Entry 5JTC (X-ray diffraction, 2.24 A resolution); this record covers chains A and B.

== Chain A ==
Protein: Aspartyl/asparaginyl beta-hydroxylase
Source organism: Homo sapiens
Notes: EC 1.14.11.16
UniProt: Q12797 (ASPH_HUMAN); numbering as in UniProt (aligned over 330-758)
Sequence (429 residues; each row starts with the number of its first residue):
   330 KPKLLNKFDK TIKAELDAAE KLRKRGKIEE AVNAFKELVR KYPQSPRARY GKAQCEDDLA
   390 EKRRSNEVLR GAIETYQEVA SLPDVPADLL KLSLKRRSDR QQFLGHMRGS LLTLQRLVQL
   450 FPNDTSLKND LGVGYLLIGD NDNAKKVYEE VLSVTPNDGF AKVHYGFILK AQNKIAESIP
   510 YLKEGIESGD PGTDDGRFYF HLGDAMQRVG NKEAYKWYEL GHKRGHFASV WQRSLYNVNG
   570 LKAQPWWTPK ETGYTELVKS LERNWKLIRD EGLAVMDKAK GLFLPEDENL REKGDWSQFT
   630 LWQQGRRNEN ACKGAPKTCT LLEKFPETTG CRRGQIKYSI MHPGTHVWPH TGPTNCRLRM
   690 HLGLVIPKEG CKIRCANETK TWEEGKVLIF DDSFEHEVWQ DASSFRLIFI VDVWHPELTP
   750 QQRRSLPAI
Disulfides: C641-C648
Ion coordination: Mn2+: H679, H725 (together with pyridine-2,4-dicarboxylic acid) (shared with D103(B) of chain B)
Residues lining bound ligands: pyridine-2,4-dicarboxylic acid (PD2): W625, S668, M670, V676, H679, R688, H690, W711, F719, D721, H725, V727, R735, I737, I739
Swiss-Prot annotation at these positions:
  - binding site (2-oxoglutarate): W625, S668, R688 to H690, R735
  - binding site (Fe cation): H679, H725
  - glycosylation (N-linked (GlcNAc...) asparagine): N452, N706
  - natural variant: R735 (R735W: In FDLAB)
What the authors report for this chain:
  - binding site for pyridine-2,4-dicarboxylic acid: S668, R688, H690, R735
  - Mn2+ coordination: H679, H725
  - catalytic residues: H679, H725

== Chain B ==
Protein: Coagulation factor X
Source organism: Homo sapiens
Notes: EC 3.4.21.6
UniProt: P00742 (FA10_HUMAN); residue numbers follow UniProt; this construct covers 86-124
Sequence (39 residues; row label = number of the first residue in the row):
    86 DGDQSETSPS QNQGKCKDGL GEYTCTSLEG FEGKNSELF
Not modelled in the structure: 86-98, 117-124
Differences from the reference sequence: conflict S90 (Cys in P00742), S95 (Cys in P00742), S112 (Cys in P00742), S121 (Cys in P00742)
Disulfides: C101-C110
Ion coordination: Mn2+: D103 (together with pyridine-2,4-dicarboxylic acid) (shared with H679(A), H725(A) of chain A)
Swiss-Prot annotation at these positions:
  - modified residue: D103 (3R: -3-hydroxyaspartate)
  - natural variant: E91 (E91K: In FA10D)
What the authors report for this chain:
  - conformationally variable residues (side-chain flip): D103
  - post-translational modification sites: D103

== Chain A / chain B interface ==
Contacting residue pairs (51):
  A389(A) - F116(B)
  E390(A) - F116(B)
  R393(A) - F116(B)
  S394(A) - F116(B)
  N395(A) - G115(B)
  N395(A) - F116(B)  hydrogen bond (side chain-backbone)
  F432(A) - G115(B)
  F432(A) - F116(B)  hydrophobic
  L433(A) - E114(B)
  L433(A) - G115(B)
  G434(A) - L113(B)
  V462(A) - Y108(B)
  L465(A) - Y108(B)  hydrophobic
  L466(A) - T109(B)
  H493(A) - Y108(B)  hydrogen bond
  F496(A) - G106(B)
  F496(A) - E107(B)
  F496(A) - Y108(B)  hydrophobic
  R526(A) - Y108(B)  hydrogen bond (side chain-backbone)
  F529(A) - L105(B)  hydrophobic
  H530(A) - L105(B)  hydrogen bond (side chain-backbone)
  Y565(A) - L105(B)  hydrophobic
  Y565(A) - T109(B)
  Y565(A) - C110(B)  hydrogen bond (side chain-backbone)
  Y565(A) - T111(B)
  D616(A) - K102(B)  salt bridge
  E617(A) - K100(B)
  E617(A) - C101(B)
  E617(A) - K102(B)  hydrogen bond (side chain-backbone)
  E617(A) - D103(B)  hydrogen bond (side chain-backbone)
  E617(A) - G104(B)  hydrogen bond (side chain-backbone)
  L619(A) - D103(B)
  W625(A) - D103(B)
  Q632(A) - K100(B)  hydrogen bond
  Q633(A) - K100(B)
  Q664(A) - K102(B)
  K666(A) - D103(B)  salt bridge
  H679(A) - D103(B)  salt bridge
  T680(A) - D103(B)
  T680(A) - G104(B)
  G681(A) - D103(B)
  G681(A) - L105(B)
  P682(A) - C101(B)
  P682(A) - G104(B)
  P682(A) - L105(B)  hydrophobic
  R686(A) - K102(B)  hydrogen bond (side chain-backbone)
  R688(A) - K102(B)
  R688(A) - D103(B)  salt bridge
  A757(A) - T111(B)
  I758(A) - C101(B)
  I758(A) - T111(B)
Other interface residues (no listed pair), chain A (41 interface residues in all): L398, A500, R562, L564, Q627, R662, D721, P756

== Overview ==
41 residues of chain A face 16 of chain B across their interface; the contacts include 10 hydrogen bonds and 4
salt bridges. Polar contacts include D616(A)-K102(B), K666(A)-D103(B) and H679(A)-D103(B). Ligands of chain A:
pyridine-2,4-dicarboxylic acid. From the paper: catalytic residues H679(A) and H725(A); a binding site for
pyridine-2,4-dicarboxylic acid at S668(A), R688(A) and H690(A) among others.
Chain A is Aspartyl/asparaginyl beta-hydroxylase and chain B is Coagulation factor X, both from Homo sapiens;
the structure, Aspartyl/Asparaginyl beta-hydroxylase (AspH)oxygenase and TPR domains in complex with
manganese, 2,4-pyridine dicarboxylate and factor X substrate ..., was determined by X-ray diffraction.
